Entry 3CQK (X-ray diffraction, 2.33 A resolution); this record covers chains A and B.

== Chain A (and B) ==
Molecule: L-ribulose-5-phosphate 3-epimerase ulaE
Organism: Escherichia coli
Notes: EC 5.1.3.22; chain B of this document is another copy of the same molecule, construct and numbering; everything in this record applies to it too
UniProtKB: Q8XDI5 (ULAE_ECO57); residue numbers follow UniProt; this construct covers 2-284
Sequence (295 residues; numbered -10 to 284; the number before each row is that of its first residue; numbers below 1 keep their minus sign (Met-10 is residue -10)):
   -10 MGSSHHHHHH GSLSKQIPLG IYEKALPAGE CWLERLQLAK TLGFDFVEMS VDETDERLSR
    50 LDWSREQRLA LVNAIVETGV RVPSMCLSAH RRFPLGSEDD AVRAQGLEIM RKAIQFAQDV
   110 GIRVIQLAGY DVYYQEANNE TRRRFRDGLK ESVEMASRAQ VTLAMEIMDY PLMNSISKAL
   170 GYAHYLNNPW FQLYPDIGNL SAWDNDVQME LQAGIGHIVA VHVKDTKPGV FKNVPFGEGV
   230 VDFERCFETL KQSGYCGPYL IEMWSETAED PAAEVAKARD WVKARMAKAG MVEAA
Disordered / not traced: -10 to 4, 281-284
Construct notes: expression tag (-10 to 1)
Bound ions: Zn2+ site 1: Glu155, Asp185, His211, Glu251; Zn2+ site 2 near His206 (its only coordinating residue here)
What the authors report for this chain:
  - Zn2+ coordination: Glu155, Asp185, His211, Glu251
  - binding site for sulfate ion: Tyr11, Lys13, Ser77, Arg80, Trp253
  - binding site for Zn2+: Asn188, Lys213 (from molecular simulation)
  - catalytic residues: Glu155, Lys213, Glu251 (proposed by the authors, not directly observed)

== How chain A and chain B interact ==
Residue-residue contacts - 67 pairs, chain A then chain B:
  Gln5(A) with Arg147(B)
  Pro7(A) with Arg147(B)
  Arg54(A) with Val65(B); Glu66(B)
  Leu58(A) with Val61(B), hydrophobic; Asn62(B); Val65(B), hydrophobic
  Val61(A) with Leu58(B), hydrophobic
  Asn62(A) with Leu58(B)
  Val65(A) with Arg54(B); Leu58(B), hydrophobic
  Arg70(A) with Gln107(B); Asp108(B), salt bridge
  Pro72(A) with Gln149(B)
  Gln104(A) with Arg70(B)
  Ala106(A) with Arg112(B)
  Gln107(A) with Arg70(B)
  Asp108(A) with Arg70(B), salt bridge
  Ile111(A) with Arg112(B), hydrogen bond (backbone-side chain)
  Arg112(A) with Ala106(B); Ile111(B), hydrogen bond (side chain-backbone); Arg112(B), hydrogen bond (side chain-backbone); Ala148(B); Gln149(B), hydrogen bond (side chain-backbone); Val150(B)
  Val113(A) with Gln149(B); Trp179(B), hydrophobic
  Glu143(A) with Cys245(B)
  Ser146(A) with Cys245(B); Gly246(B); Pro247(B)
  Arg147(A) with Gln5(B); Pro7(B); Cys245(B)
  Ala148(A) with Arg112(B)
  Gln149(A) with Pro72(B); Arg112(B), hydrogen bond (backbone-side chain); Val113(B); Val208(B), hydrogen bond (side chain-backbone); Ala209(B); Pro247(B)
  Val150(A) with Arg112(B)
  Thr151(A) with Trp179(B)
  Asn176(A) with Ile204(B); Gly205(B)
  Pro178(A) with Gln181(B); Gly205(B); Ile207(B); Val208(B), hydrophobic
  Trp179(A) with Val113(B), hydrophobic; Thr151(B); Val208(B), hydrophobic
  Gln181(A) with Pro178(B); Gln181(B)
  Gly205(A) with Asn176(B); Pro178(B)
  Ile207(A) with Pro178(B)
  Val208(A) with Gln149(B), hydrogen bond (backbone-side chain); Pro178(B), hydrophobic; Trp179(B), hydrophobic
  Ala209(A) with Gln149(B)
  Cys245(A) with Glu143(B); Ser146(B); Arg147(B)
  Gly246(A) with Ser146(B)
  Pro247(A) with Ser146(B); Gln149(B)
Interface residues without a listed pair, chain A (38 interface residues in all): Gly110, Asn177, Ile204, His206
Interface residues without a listed pair, chain B (39 interface residues in all): Gln104, Gly110, Asn177, His206

== Summary ==
Chain A and chain B form an interface of 38 and 39 residues respectively; the contacts include 7 hydrogen
bonds and 2 salt bridges. Polar contacts include Arg70(A)-Asp108(B), Ile111(A)-Arg112(B) and
Arg112(A)-Arg112(B). The paper reports catalytic residues Glu155(A), Lys213(A) and Glu251(A); a binding site
for sulfate ion at Tyr11(A), Lys13(A) and Ser77(A) among others.
Chain A and chain B are both L-ribulose-5-phosphate 3-epimerase ulaE (Escherichia coli); the structure,
Crystal Structure of L-xylulose-5-phosphate 3-epimerase UlaE (form B) complex with Zn2+ and sulfate, was
determined by X-ray diffraction, deposited together with 3CQH, 3CQI and 3CQJ.
